Entry 6PC8 (electron microscopy, 2.90 A resolution); this record covers chains I and O of the 7 polymer chains in the assembly.

== Chain I ==
Molecule: 23S ribosomal RNA
Organism: Escherichia coli
Sequence (2904 nucleotides; row label = number of the first residue in the row):
     1 GGUUAAGCGA CUAAGCGUAC ACGGUGGAUG CCCUGGCAGU CAGAGGCGAU GAAGGACGUG
    61 CUAAUCUGCG AUAAGCGUCG GUAAGGUGAU AUGAACCGUU AUAACCGGCG AUUUCCGAAU
   121 GGGGAAACCC AGUGUGUUUC GACACACUAU CAUUAACUGA AUCCAUAGGU UAAUGAGGCG
   181 AACCGGGGGA ACUGAAACAU CUAAGUACCC CGAGGAAAAG AAAUCAACCG AGAUUCCCCC
   241 AGUAGCGGCG AGCGAACGGG GAGCAGCCCA GAGCCUGAAU CAGUGUGUGU GUUAGUGGAA
   301 GCGUCUGGAA AGGCGCGCGA UACAGGGUGA CAGCCCCGUA CACAAAAAUG CACAUGCUGU
   361 GAGCUCGAUG AGUAGGGCGG GACACGUGGU AUCCUGUCUG AAUAUGGGGG GACCAUCCUC
   421 CAAGGCUAAA UACUCCUGAC UGACCGAUAG UGAACCAGUA CCGUGAGGGA AAGGCGAAAA
   481 GAACCCCGGC GAGGGGAGUG AAAAAGAACC UGAAACCGUG UACGUACAAG CAGUGGGAGC
   541 ACGCUUAGGC GUGUGACUGC GUACCUUUUG UAUAAUGGGU CAGCGACUUA UAUUCUGUAG
   601 CAAGGUUAAC CGAAUAGGGG AGCCGAAGGG AAACCGAGUC UUAACUGGGC GUUAAGUUGC
   661 AGGGUAUAGA CCCGAAACCC GGUGAUCUAG CCAUGGGCAG GUUGAAGGUU GGGUAACACU
   721 AACUGGAGGA CCGAACCGAC UAAUGUUGAA AAAUUAGCGG AUGACUUGUG GCUGGGGGUG
   781 AAAGGCCAAU CAAACCGGGA GAUAGCUGGU UCUCCCCGAA AGCUAUUUAG GUAGCGCCUC
   841 GUGAAUUCAU CUCCGGGGGU AGAGCACUGU UUCGGCAAGG GGGUCAUCCC GACUUACCAA
   901 CCCGAUGCAA ACUGCGAAUA CCGGAGAAUG UUAUCACGGG AGACACACGG CGGGUGCUAA
   961 CGUCCGUCGU GAAGAGGGAA ACAACCCAGA CCGCCAGCUA AGGUCCCAAA GUCAUGGUUA
  1021 AGUGGGAAAC GAUGUGGGAA GGCCCAGACA GCCAGGAUGU UGGCUUAGAA GCAGCCAUCA
  1081 UUUAAAGAAA GCGUAAUAGC UCACUGGUCG AGUCGGCCUG CGCGGAAGAU GUAACGGGGC
  1141 UAAACCAUGC ACCGAAGCUG CGGCAGCGAC GCUUAUGCGU UGUUGGGUAG GGGAGCGUUC
  1201 UGUAAGCCUG CGAAGGUGUG CUGUGAGGCA UGCUGGAGGU AUCAGAAGUG CGAAUGCUGA
  1261 CAUAAGUAAC GAUAAAGCGG GUGAAAAGCC CGCUCGCCGG AAGACCAAGG GUUCCUGUCC
  1321 AACGUUAAUC GGGGCAGGGU GAGUCGACCC CUAAGGCGAG GCCGAAAGGC GUAGUCGAUG
  1381 GGAAACAGGU UAAUAUUCCU GUACUUGGUG UUACUGCGAA GGGGGGACGG AGAAGGCUAU
  1441 GUUGGCCGGG CGACGGUUGU CCCGGUUUAA GCGUGUAGGC UGGUUUUCCA GGCAAAUCCG
  1501 GAAAAUCAAG GCUGAGGCGU GAUGACGAGG CACUACGGUG CUGAAGCAAC AAAUGCCCUG
  1561 CUUCCAGGAA AAGCCUCUAA GCAUCAGGUA ACAUCAAAUC GUACCCCAAA CCGACACAGG
  1621 UGGUCAGGUA GAGAAUACCA AGGCGCUUGA GAGAACUCGG GUGAAGGAAC UAGGCAAAAU
  1681 GGUGCCGUAA CUUCGGGAGA AGGCACGCUG AUAUGUAGGU GAGGUCCCUC GCGGAUGGAG
  1741 CUGAAAUCAG UCGAAGAUAC CAGCUGGCUG CAACUGUUUA UUAAAAACAC AGCACUGUGC
  1801 AAACACGAAA GUGGACGUAU ACGGUGUGAC GCCUGCCCGG UGCCGGAAGG UUAAUUGAUG
  1861 GGGUUAGCGC AAGCGAAGCU CUUGAUCGAA GCCCCGGUAA ACGGCGGCCG UAACXAUAAC
  1921 GGUCCUAAGG UAGCGAAAUU CCUUGUCGGG UAAGUUCCGA CXUGCACGAA UGGCGUAAUG
  1981 AUGGCCAGGC UGUCUCCACC CGAGACUCAG UGAAAUUGAA CUCGCUGUGA AGAUGCAGUG
  2041 UACCCGCGGC AAGACGGAAA GACCCCGUXA ACCUUUACUA UAGCUUGACA CUGAACAUUG
  2101 AGCCUUGAUG UGUAGGAUAG GUGGGAGGCU UUGAAGUGUG GACGCCAGUC UGCAUGGAGC
  2161 CGACCUUGAA AUACCACCCU UUAAUGUUUG AUGUUCUAAC GUUGACCCGU AAUCCGGGUU
  2221 GCGGACAGUG UCUGGUGGGU AGUUUGACUG GGGCGGUCUC CUCCUAAAGA GUAACGGAGG
  2281 AGCACGAAGG UUGGCUAAUC CUGGUCGGAC AUCAGGAGGU UAGUGCAAUG GCAUAAGCCA
  2341 GCUUGACUGC GAGCGUGACG GCGCGAGCAG GUGCGAAAGC AGGUCAUAGU GAUCCGGUGG
  2401 UUCUGAAUGG AAGGGCCAUC GCUCAACGGA UAAAAGGUAC UCCGGGGAUA ACAGGCUGAU
  2461 ACCGCCCAAG AGUUCAUAUC GACGGCGGUG UUUGGCACCU CGAUGUCGGC UCAUCACAUC
  2521 CUGGGGCUGA AGUAGGUCCC AAGGGUAUGG CUGUUCGCCA UUUAAAGUGG UACGCGAGCU
  2581 GGGUUUAGAA CGUCGUGAGA CAGUUCGGUC CCUAUCUGCC GUGGGCGCUG GAGAACUGAG
  2641 GGGGGCUGCU CCUAGUACGA GAGGACCGGA GUGGACGCAU CACUGGUGUU CGGGUUGUCA
  2701 UGCCAAUGGC ACUGCCCGGU AGCUAAAUGC GGAAGAGAUA AGUGCUGAAA GCAUCUAAGC
  2761 ACGAAACUUG CCCCGAGAUG AGUUCUCCCU GACCCUUUAA GGGUCCUGAA GGAACGUUGA
  2821 AGACGACGAC GUUGAUAGGC CGGGUGUGUA AGCGCAGCGA UGCGUUGAGC UAACCGGUAC
  2881 UAAUGAACCG UGAGGCUUAA CCUU
Not modelled in the structure: 886-891, 2030
Glycans and other covalent adducts: covalent link PSU_1911-A1918
Modified positions: 1MG (1N-methylguanosine-5'-monophosphate) at position 745, PSU (pseudouridine-5'-monophosphate) at position 746, 5MU (5-methyluridine 5'-monophosphate) at position 747, PSU (pseudouridine-5'-monophosphate) at position 955, 6MZ (N6-methyladenosine-5'-monophosphate) at position 1618, 2MG (2N-methylguanosine-5'-monophosphate) at position 1835, PSU (pseudouridine-5'-monophosphate) at position 1911, 3TD ((1S)-1,4-anhydro-1-(3-methyl-2,4-dioxo-1,2,3,4-tetrahydropyrimidin-5-yl)-5-O-phosphono-D-ribitol) at position 1915, PSU (pseudouridine-5'-monophosphate) at position 1917, 5MU (5-methyluridine 5'-monophosphate) at position 1939, 5MC (5-methylcytidine-5'-monophosphate) at position 1962, G7M (N7-methyl-guanosine-5'-monophosphate) at position 2069, OMG (o2'-methylguanosine-5'-monophosphate) at position 2251, 2MG (2N-methylguanosine-5'-monophosphate) at position 2445, PSU (pseudouridine-5'-monophosphate) at position 2457, OMC (o2'-methylycytidine-5'-monophosphate) at position 2498, 2MA (2-methyladenosine-5'-monophosphate) at position 2503, PSU (pseudouridine-5'-monophosphate) at position 2504, OMU (o2'-methyluridine 5'-monophosphate) at position 2552, PSU (pseudouridine-5'-monophosphate) at position 2580, PSU (pseudouridine-5'-monophosphate) at position 2605
Residues lining bound ligands: O7Y ((2R)-2-[(3S,4R,5E,10E,12E,14S,26aR)-14-hydroxy-4,12-dimethyl-1,7,16,22-tetraoxo-4,7,8,9,14,15,16,17,24,25,26,26a-dodecahydro-1H,3H,22H-21,18-(azeno)pyrrolo[2,1-c][1,8,4,19]dioxadiazacyclotetracosin-3-yl]propyl isoquinolin-3-ylcarbamate): G2061, A2062, C2063, OMG_2251, A2450, A2451, C2452, 2MA_2503, PSU_2504, G2505, U2585, A2602

== Chain O ==
Molecule: 50S ribosomal protein L13
Organism: Escherichia coli
UniProtKB: D7ZET0 (D7ZET0_ECOLX); residue numbers follow UniProt; this construct covers 1-142
Sequence (142 residues; row label = number of the first residue in the row):
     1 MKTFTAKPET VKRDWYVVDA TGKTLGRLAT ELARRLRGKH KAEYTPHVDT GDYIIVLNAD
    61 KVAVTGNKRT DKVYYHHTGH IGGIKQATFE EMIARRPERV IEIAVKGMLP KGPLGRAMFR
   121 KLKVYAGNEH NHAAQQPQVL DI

== How chain I and chain O interact ==
Contacting residue pairs (96; chain I residue first):
  A5(I) - Ala134(O)  base contact
  A6(I) - Asn131(O)  sugar contact
  A6(I) - His132(O)  hydrogen bond to the sugar
  A6(I) - Gln135(O)  hydrogen bond to the base
  G7(I) - Trp15(O)  sugar contact
  G7(I) - His132(O)  sugar contact
  G7(I) - Gln135(O)  hydrogen bond to the sugar
  C8(I) - Tyr53(O)  sugar contact
  C8(I) - Lys123(O)  salt bridge to the phosphate
  C527(I) - Arg120(O)  hydrogen bond to the sugar
  A528(I) - Pro113(O)  phosphate contact
  A528(I) - Arg116(O)  salt bridge to the phosphate
  A529(I) - Pro113(O)  phosphate contact
  A529(I) - Arg116(O)  salt bridge to the phosphate
  G536(I) - His47(O)  base contact
  G537(I) - Lys2(O)  salt bridge to the phosphate
  G537(I) - Thr5(O)  phosphate contact
  G537(I) - His47(O)  sugar contact
  A538(I) - Lys7(O)  sugar contact
  A538(I) - Pro8(O)  sugar contact
  A538(I) - Glu9(O)  hydrogen bond to the sugar
  G539(I) - Glu9(O)  sugar contact
  C557(I) - His47(O)  hydrogen bond to the sugar
  C557(I) - Leu114(O)  sugar contact
  U558(I) - His47(O)  sugar contact
  U558(I) - Gly112(O)  phosphate contact
  U558(I) - Pro113(O)  phosphate contact
  U558(I) - Leu114(O)  hydrogen bond to the phosphate
  C995(I) - Met1(O)  base contact
  C995(I) - Lys2(O)  base contact
  C995(I) - Thr3(O)  hydrogen bond to the base
  C1005(I) - Thr30(O)  hydrogen bond to the base
  C1006(I) - Thr30(O)  sugar contact
  C1006(I) - Ala33(O)  sugar contact
  C1006(I) - Met108(O)  hydrogen bond to the sugar
  C1007(I) - Arg37(O)  salt bridge to the phosphate
  C1007(I) - Lys39(O)  phosphate contact
  C1007(I) - Met108(O)  sugar contact
  C1007(I) - Leu109(O)  hydrogen bond to the sugar
  C1007(I) - Pro110(O)  sugar contact
  A1008(I) - Arg37(O)  salt bridge to the phosphate
  A1009(I) - Arg37(O)  salt bridge to the phosphate
  A1009(I) - Lys39(O)  salt bridge to the phosphate
  A1010(I) - Lys39(O)  salt bridge to the phosphate
  U1012(I) - Arg27(O)  hydrogen bond to the base
  U1012(I) - Thr30(O)  base contact
  G1022(I) - Thr65(O)  base contact
  G1022(I) - Lys68(O)  hydrogen bond to the base
  U1130(I) - Ile81(O)  phosphate contact
  G1131(I) - His77(O)  stacking on the base
  G1131(I) - Ile81(O)  phosphate contact
  U1132(I) - Tyr75(O)  sugar contact
  U1132(I) - Ile84(O)  sugar contact
  G1137(I) - Gly107(O)  hydrogen bond to the base
  G1138(I) - Ala104(O)  hydrogen bond to the sugar
  G1138(I) - Gly107(O)  sugar contact
  G1138(I) - Met108(O)  base contact
  G1139(I) - Gly26(O)  hydrogen bond to the phosphate
  G1139(I) - Lys72(O)  salt bridge to the phosphate
  G1139(I) - Tyr74(O)  phosphate contact
  G1139(I) - Ile103(O)  phosphate contact
  G1139(I) - Ala104(O)  phosphate contact
  C1140(I) - Leu25(O)  phosphate contact
  C1140(I) - Gly26(O)  hydrogen bond to the phosphate
  C1140(I) - Arg27(O)  hydrogen bond to the sugar
  C1140(I) - Lys68(O)  salt bridge to the phosphate
  U1141(I) - Thr24(O)  phosphate contact
  U1141(I) - Arg27(O)  salt bridge to the phosphate
  U1141(I) - Thr65(O)  hydrogen bond to the phosphate
  U1141(I) - Gly66(O)  base contact
  U1141(I) - Lys68(O)  salt bridge to the phosphate
  A1142(I) - Arg27(O)  hydrogen bond to the sugar
  A1143(I) - Gly26(O)  base contact
  A1143(I) - Arg27(O)  hydrogen bond to the base
  A1143(I) - Thr30(O)  base contact
  U2039(I) - Lys111(O)  salt bridge to the phosphate
  U2514(I) - Ile81(O)  sugar contact
  C2515(I) - Ile81(O)  sugar contact
  A2639(I) - Arg96(O)  hydrogen bond to the phosphate
  G2640(I) - Arg95(O)  phosphate contact
  G2640(I) - Arg96(O)  salt bridge to the phosphate
  G2641(I) - His76(O)  salt bridge to the phosphate
  G2641(I) - Thr78(O)  hydrogen bond to the phosphate
  G2642(I) - Thr78(O)  hydrogen bond to the phosphate
  G2642(I) - His80(O)  phosphate contact
  U2768(I) - Lys85(O)  salt bridge to the phosphate
  U2768(I) - Arg95(O)  sugar contact
  U2769(I) - Arg95(O)  salt bridge to the phosphate
  G2780(I) - Arg99(O)  hydrogen bond to the base
  G2780(I) - Glu102(O)  hydrogen bond to the base
  G2780(I) - Lys106(O)  base contact
  G2780(I) - Phe119(O)  base contact
  G2780(I) - Arg120(O)  salt bridge to the phosphate
  U2898(I) - Ala134(O)  hydrogen bond to the sugar
  U2898(I) - Gln136(O)  sugar contact
  A2899(I) - Ala134(O)  sugar contact
Interface residues without a listed pair, chain I (50 interface residues in all): A556, A1021, A1133, G2040, C2767, U2779
Interface residues without a listed pair, chain O (62 interface residues in all): Tyr44, Pro46, Asn67, Asp71, Gly82, Gly83, Gln86

== In short ==
50 residues of chain I and 62 residues of chain O are in contact; the contacts include 27 hydrogen bonds, 19
salt bridges and 1 aromatic stacking contact. Polar contacts include A6(I)-Gln135(O), C995(I)-Thr3(O) and
C1005(I)-Thr30(O). Bound to chain I: compound O7Y.
Here chain I is 23S ribosomal RNA and chain O is 50S ribosomal protein L13, both from Escherichia coli. Entry
6PC8 (E. coli 50S ribosome bound to compound 40q) was determined by electron microscopy (same publication as
6PC5, 6PC6, 6PC7, 6PCH, 6PCQ, 6PCR and 3 further entries).
